5T0B - chains C and E of the 6 polymer chains in the assembly; structure by X-ray diffraction, 2.00 A resolution.

== Chain C (and E) ==
Molecule: Hemagglutinin
Source organism: H6N1 subtype
Notes: chain E of this document is another copy of the same molecule, construct and numbering; everything in this record applies to it too
Reference sequence: A0A0J9X268 (A0A0J9X268_9INFA); residues -1 to 331 here correspond to UniProt positions 1-333 (UniProt number = residue number + 2)
Amino-acid sequence (333 residues; each row starts with the number of its first residue; numbers below 1 keep their minus sign (Ala-1 is residue -1)):
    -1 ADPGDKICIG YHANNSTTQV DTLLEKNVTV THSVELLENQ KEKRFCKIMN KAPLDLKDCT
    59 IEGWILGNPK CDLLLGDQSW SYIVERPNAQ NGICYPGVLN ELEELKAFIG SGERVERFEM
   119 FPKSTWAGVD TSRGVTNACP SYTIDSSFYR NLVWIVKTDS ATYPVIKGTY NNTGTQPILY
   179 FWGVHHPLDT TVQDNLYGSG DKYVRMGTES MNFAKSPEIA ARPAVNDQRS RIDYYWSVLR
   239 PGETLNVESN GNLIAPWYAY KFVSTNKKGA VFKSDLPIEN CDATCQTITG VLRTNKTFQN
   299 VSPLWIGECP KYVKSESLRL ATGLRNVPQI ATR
Disordered / not traced: -1 to 1, 263-265, 331 (chain E: -1 to 0, 263-264, 328-331)
Disulfide bonds: Cys44-Cys279, Cys57-Cys69, Cys92-Cys137, Cys283-Cys307
Sequence notes: engineered mutation Asp225 (Gly227 in A0A0J9X268)
From the paper describing this entry:
  - binding site for beta-D-galactopyranose: Asp225, Gln226
  - specificity-determining residues: Asp225
  - mutagenesis - A222K/G225D, G225D: increased binding to human-type receptors
  - mutagenesis - G225D: abolished binding to avian-type receptors
  - mutagenesis - G225D: increased binding to human trachea epithelium
  - mutagenesis - G225D: abolished binding to chicken trachea
  - mutagenesis - G225D: decreased stability
  - mutagenesis - L186P, L186S, Q226L: decreased binding to avian-type receptors

== Interface between chain C and chain E ==
Contacting residue pairs (22):
  Arg203(C) with Ile217(E), hydrogen bond (side chain-backbone); Ala218(E)
  Met204(C) with Arg220(E)
  Gly205(C) with Arg220(E); Pro221(E)
  Thr206(C) with Pro221(E); Arg229(E), hydrogen bond (backbone-side chain)
  Glu207(C) with Pro221(E); Val223(E); Arg229(E)
  Ser208(C) with Val96(E)
  Asn210(C) with Val96(E); Arg220(E); Arg229(E)
  Phe211(C) with Arg220(E)
  Ala212(C) with Glu216(E)
  Thr242(C) with Pro221(E)
  Asn244(C) with Ala219(E), hydrogen bond (side chain-backbone); Arg220(E); Pro221(E)
  Glu246(C) with Ala218(E); Ala219(E), hydrogen bond (side chain-backbone)

== Summary ==
Chain C and chain E form an interface of 12 and 9 residues respectively, with 4 hydrogen bonds. Polar contacts
include Arg203(C)-Ile217(E), Thr206(C)-Arg229(E) and Asn244(C)-Ala219(E). From the paper: a binding site for
beta-D-galactopyranose at Asp225(C) and Gln226(C); L186P, L186S and Q226L of chain C reduce binding to
avian-type receptors; 5 substitutions were tested in all.
Chain C and chain E are both Hemagglutinin (H6N1 subtype); the structure, Crystal structure of H6
hemagglutinin G225D mutant from Taiwan (2013) H6N1 influenza virus in complex with ..., was determined by
X-ray diffraction, deposited together with 5T08, 5T0D and 5T0E.
